Entry 2VNQ (X-ray diffraction, 2.20 A resolution); this record covers chain A.

== Chain A ==
Name: Isopentenyl-diphosphate delta-isomerase
Source organism: Escherichia coli
Notes: EC 5.3.3.2
Reference sequence: Q46822 (IDI_ECOLI); numbering as in UniProt (aligned over 1-182)
Amino-acid sequence (183 residues; numbered 1 to 183; the number before each row is that of its first residue):
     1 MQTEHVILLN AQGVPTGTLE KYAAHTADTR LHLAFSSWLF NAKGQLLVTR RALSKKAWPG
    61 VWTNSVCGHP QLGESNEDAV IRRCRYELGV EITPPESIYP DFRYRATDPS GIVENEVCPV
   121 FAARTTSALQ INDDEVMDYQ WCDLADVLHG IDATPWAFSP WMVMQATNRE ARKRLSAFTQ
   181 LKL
Unresolved in the structure: 1-3, 180-183
Bound ions: Mn2+: His25, His32, His69, Glu114, Glu116
Swiss-Prot annotation at these positions:
  - active site: Cys67, Glu116
  - binding site (substrate): Lys21, Arg51, Lys55, His69, Arg83, Glu87
  - binding site (Mn(2+)): His25, His32, His69, Glu114, Glu116
  - binding site (Mg(2+)): Cys67, Glu87
  - site: Tyr104 (Essential for catalytic activity)
  - mutagenesis: Tyr104 (Y104A: Reduces activity by 99%; Y104F: Reduces activity by 97%)

== Overview ==
The Mn2+ site is built by His25, His32, His69, Glu114 and Glu116. From UniProt: active-site residues Cys67 and
Glu116, 6 substrate-binding residues, 5 Mn2+-binding residues and Mg2+-binding residues Cys67 and Glu87.
Chain A is Isopentenyl-diphosphate delta-isomerase (Escherichia coli); the structure, Monoclinic form of
IDI-1, was determined by X-ray diffraction (same publication as 2VNP).
